Entry 8IML (electron microscopy, 2.74 A resolution); this record covers chains 4 and d of the 41 polymer chains in the assembly.

[Chain 4]
Protein: CpcG
Organism: Anthocerotibacter panamensis
Amino-acid sequence (252 residues; numbered 1 to 252; the number before each row is that of its first residue):
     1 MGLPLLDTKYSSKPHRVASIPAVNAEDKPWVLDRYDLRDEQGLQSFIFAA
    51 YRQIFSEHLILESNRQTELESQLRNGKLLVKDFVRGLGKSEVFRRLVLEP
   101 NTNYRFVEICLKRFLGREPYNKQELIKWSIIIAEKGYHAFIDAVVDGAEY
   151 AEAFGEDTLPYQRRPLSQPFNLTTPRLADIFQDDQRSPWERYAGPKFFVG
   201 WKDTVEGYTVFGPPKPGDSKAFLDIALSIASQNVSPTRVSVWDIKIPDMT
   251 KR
Not modelled in the structure: 251-252
Ligand contacts:
  - phycocyanobilin (CYC), molecule 1: L6, N103, Y104, I126, K127, S129, I130, A133
  - phycocyanobilin (CYC), molecule 2: S11, S12, K13, P14, R16, V17
  - phycocyanobilin (CYC), molecule 3: F55, S56, H58, L59, N171, L172, P175, R176, L177, Q182
  - phycocyanobilin (CYC), molecule 4: E68, S71, Q72, R74, N75

[Chain d]
Protein: CpcA
Organism: Anthocerotibacter panamensis
Amino-acid sequence (163 residues; each row starts with the number of its first residue):
     1 MSRTVITEVIATADSQGRFLNSTELQAAFGRFERAVPAIEAARALTKNQD
    51 ALVKGAVQAVFKKFPYVTQPGEKGYGDSNQAKCARDIGYYLRFITYSLVA
   101 SGTGPLDDYVIAGLREVNRAFNLNPLWYIEALNYIKGETGKLLSGQSKTE
   151 ALLYIDHAINALS
Not modelled in the structure: 1
Ligand contacts:
  - phycocyanobilin (CYC), molecule 1: L25, Q26, F29
  - phycocyanobilin (CYC), molecule 2: R34, Q146, T149, E150, L153
  - phycocyanobilin (CYC), molecule 3: V60, F61, V67, K73, G74, N79, K82, C83, R85, D86, I87, Y89, Y90, F93, Y109, V110, V117, F121, L123, W127, Y128

[Chain 4 / chain d interface]
Residue-residue contacts - 23 pairs, chain 4 then chain d:
  L61(4) - G113(d)
  L61(4) - E116(d)
  E62(4) - R115(d)
  E62(4) - E116(d)  hydrogen bond (backbone-side chain)
  E62(4) - R119(d)  salt bridge
  S63(4) - A112(d)
  S63(4) - G113(d)
  R94(4) - A11(d)
  R94(4) - D14(d)  salt bridge
  R94(4) - S15(d)  hydrogen bond
  R95(4) - R3(d)
  E134(4) - G17(d)
  K135(4) - S15(d)
  K135(4) - Q16(d)
  G136(4) - D14(d)
  G136(4) - S15(d)
  G136(4) - G17(d)
  Y137(4) - S15(d)
  H138(4) - S15(d)  hydrogen bond (side chain-backbone)
  D184(4) - Y109(d)
  F197(4) - A81(d)
  F197(4) - R85(d)
  F198(4) - S78(d)
Also at the interface, not in a pair above, chain 4 (15 interface residues in all): I60, E91
Also at the interface, not in a pair above, chain d (19 interface residues in all): E8, D77, D108, I111

[In short]
15 residues of chain 4 and 19 residues of chain d are in contact, with 3 hydrogen bonds and 2 salt bridges.
Among the polar pairs are E62(4)-R119(d), R94(4)-D14(d) and E62(4)-E116(d). Bound to chain 4: 4 copies of
phycocyanobilin.
Here chain 4 is CpcG and chain d is CpcA, both from Anthocerotibacter panamensis. Entry 8IML (Rs2I-Rs2II,
Rs1I-Rs1II, RbI-RbII cylinder in cyanobacterial phycobilisome from Anthocerotibacter panamensis (Cluster D))
was determined by electron microscopy (same publication as 8IMI, 8IMJ, 8IMK, 8IMM, 8IMN and 8IMO).
